Entry 2V7Q (X-ray diffraction, 2.10 A resolution); this record covers chains G and I of the 10 polymer chains in the assembly.

Chain G:
Molecule: ATP synthase gamma chain
Source organism: Bos taurus
Notes: EC 3.6.1.34
Reference sequence: P05631 (ATPG_BOVIN); residues 1-272 here correspond to UniProt positions 26-297 (UniProt number = residue number + 25)
Chain sequence (272 residues; row label = number of the first residue in the row):
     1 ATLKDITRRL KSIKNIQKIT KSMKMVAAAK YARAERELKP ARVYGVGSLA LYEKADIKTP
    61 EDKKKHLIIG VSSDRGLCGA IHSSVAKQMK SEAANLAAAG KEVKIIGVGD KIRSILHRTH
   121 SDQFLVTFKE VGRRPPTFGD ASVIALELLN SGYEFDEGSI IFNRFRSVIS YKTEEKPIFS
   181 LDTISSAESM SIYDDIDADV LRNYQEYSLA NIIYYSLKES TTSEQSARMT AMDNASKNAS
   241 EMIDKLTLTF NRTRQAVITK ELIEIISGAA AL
Disordered / not traced: 60-64, 97-100
UniProt features mapped onto this chain:
  - modified residue: Lys-14 (N6-acetyllysine), Lys-24 (N6-succinyllysine), Lys-30 (N6-acetyllysine), Lys-90 (N6-acetyllysine), Ser-121 (Phosphoserine), Lys-129 (N6-acetyllysine), Lys-172 (N6-acetyllysine), Lys-245 (N6-succinyllysine)

Chain I:
Molecule: ATP synthase epsilon chain
Source organism: Bos taurus
Notes: EC 3.6.1.14
Reference sequence: P05632 (ATP5E_BOVIN); residues 1-50 here = UniProt positions 1-50
Chain sequence (50 residues; row label = number of the first residue in the row):
     1 VAYWRQAGLS YIRYSQICAK AVRDALKTEF KANAMKTSGS TIKIVKVKKE
Disordered / not traced: 48-50

How chain G and chain I interact:
Pairs across the interface (33; chain G residue first):
  Arg-33(G) / Lys-36(I)
  Thr-127(G) / Ile-44(I)
  Thr-127(G) / Val-45(I)  hydrogen bond (backbone-backbone)
  Phe-128(G) / Ile-42(I)  hydrophobic
  Phe-128(G) / Lys-43(I)
  Phe-128(G) / Ile-44(I)  hydrophobic
  Phe-128(G) / Val-45(I)
  Lys-129(G) / Ile-42(I)
  Lys-129(G) / Lys-43(I)  hydrogen bond (backbone-backbone)
  Lys-129(G) / Val-45(I)
  Glu-130(G) / Thr-41(I)
  Glu-130(G) / Ile-42(I)
  Val-131(G) / Ile-42(I)  hydrophobic
  Arg-134(G) / Thr-41(I)
  Thr-137(G) / Thr-37(I)
  Thr-137(G) / Ser-38(I)
  Thr-137(G) / Gly-39(I)  hydrogen bond (side chain-backbone)
  Asp-140(G) / Thr-41(I)
  Asp-140(G) / Ile-42(I)  hydrogen bond (side chain-backbone)
  Ser-142(G) / Ile-12(I)
  Leu-146(G) / Ser-10(I)
  Leu-146(G) / Ile-12(I)  hydrophobic
  Arg-202(G) / Arg-5(I)
  Asn-203(G) / Trp-4(I)
  Asn-203(G) / Arg-5(I)  hydrogen bond
  Asn-203(G) / Tyr-11(I)
  Glu-206(G) / Arg-5(I)  salt bridge
  Glu-206(G) / Ser-10(I)
  Glu-206(G) / Tyr-11(I)  hydrogen bond (side chain-backbone)
  Glu-206(G) / Ile-12(I)
  Tyr-207(G) / Ile-12(I)
  Tyr-207(G) / Ser-15(I)
  Ala-210(G) / Ile-12(I)  hydrophobic
Other interface residues (no listed pair), chain G (20 interface residues in all): Gly-139, Val-143, Glu-147, Asp-199
Other interface residues (no listed pair), chain I (19 interface residues in all): Val-1, Arg-13, Gln-16, Ser-40

In short:
Chain G and chain I form an interface of 20 and 19 residues respectively, with 6 hydrogen bonds and 1 salt
bridge. Among the polar pairs are Glu-206(G)/Arg-5(I), Thr-137(G)/Gly-39(I) and Asp-140(G)/Ile-42(I).
Chain G is ATP synthase gamma chain and chain I is ATP synthase epsilon chain, both from Bos taurus; the
structure, The structure of F1-ATPase inhibited by I1-60HIS, a monomeric form of the inhibitor protein, IF1,
was determined by X-ray diffraction.
